PDB entry 7EGL | X-ray diffraction, 3.20 A resolution | chains A and B

[Chain A]
Name: Sodium-dependent bicarbonate transporter SbtA
Source organism: Synechocystis sp. (strain PCC 6803 / Kazusa)
Reference sequence: P73953 (P73953_SYNY3); residue numbers follow UniProt; this construct covers 1-374
Chain sequence (374 residues; row label = number of the first residue in the row):
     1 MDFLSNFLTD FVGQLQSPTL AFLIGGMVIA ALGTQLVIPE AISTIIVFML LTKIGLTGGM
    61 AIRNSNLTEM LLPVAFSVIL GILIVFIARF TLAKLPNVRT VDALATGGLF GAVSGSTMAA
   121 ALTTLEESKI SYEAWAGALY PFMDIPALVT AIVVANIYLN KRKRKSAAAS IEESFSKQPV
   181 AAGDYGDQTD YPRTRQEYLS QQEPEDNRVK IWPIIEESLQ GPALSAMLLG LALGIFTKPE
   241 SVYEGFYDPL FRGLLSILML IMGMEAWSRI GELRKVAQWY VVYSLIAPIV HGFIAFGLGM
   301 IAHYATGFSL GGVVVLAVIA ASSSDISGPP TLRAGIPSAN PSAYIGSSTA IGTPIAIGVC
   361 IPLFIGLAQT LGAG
Unresolved in the structure: 1, 170-207
Ion coordination: Na+: Phe110, Gly111, Ala112, Ile319, Ala320, Ser322
Ligand contacts: bicarbonate ion (BCT): Val113, Ser114, Gly115, Ser324, Asp325, Ile326, Ser327
Reported in the primary citation:
  - binding site for bicarbonate ion: Ser114, Ser324, Asp325, Ser327
  - Na+ coordination: Phe110, Gly111, Ala112, Ala320, Ser322
  - mutagenesis - E265A, R269A: unchanged binding to Membrane-associated protein SbtB (chain B)
  - mutagenesis - R333A: increased growth in response to C43(DE3)-Deltacan-SbtAB
  - mutagenesis - R333A: increased growth with Membrane-associated protein SbtB (chain B)

[Chain B]
Name: Membrane-associated protein SbtB
Source organism: Synechocystis sp. (strain PCC 6803 / Kazusa)
Reference sequence: P73954 (Y1513_SYNY3); residues 1-110 here = UniProt positions 1-110
Chain sequence (110 residues; each row starts with the number of its first residue):
     1 MAKPANKLVI VTEKILLKKI AKIIDESGAK GYTVMNTGGK GSRNVRSSGQ PNTSDIEANI
    61 KFEILTETRE MAEEIADRVA VKYFNDYAGI IYICSAEVLY GHTFCGPEGC
Unresolved in the structure: 1, 42-57
Disulfide bonds: Cys105-Cys110
Reported in the primary citation:
  - mutagenesis - V45L: unchanged binding to Sodium-dependent bicarbonate transporter SbtA (chain A)
  - mutagenesis - S47Q: abolished binding to Sodium-dependent bicarbonate transporter SbtA (chain A)
  - mutagenesis - S42A/R43A, R46A: decreased binding to Sodium-dependent bicarbonate transporter SbtA (chain A)
  - mutagenesis - S47Q: increased growth in response to C43(DE3)-Deltacan-SbtAB
  - mutagenesis - E13D, S42A/R43A, R46A, S47Q: increased growth with Sodium-dependent bicarbonate transporter SbtA (chain A)

[Interface between chain A and chain B]
Pairs across the interface (6):
  Arg333(A) - Glu13(B)  salt bridge
  Arg333(A) - Asp86(B)  hydrogen bond (side chain-backbone)
  Arg333(A) - Tyr87(B)  hydrogen bond (backbone-side chain)
  Ala334(A) - Tyr87(B)
  Pro337(A) - Asp86(B)
  Pro337(A) - Tyr87(B)
Also at the interface, not in a pair above, chain A (4 interface residues in all): Ser338
Also at the interface, not in a pair above, chain B (4 interface residues in all): Ile15
The authors on this interface:
  - hot spots on chain A (mutagenesis) - R333A: abolished binding to Membrane-associated protein SbtB (chain B)
  - hot spots on chain B (mutagenesis) - E13D: decreased binding to Sodium-dependent bicarbonate transporter SbtA (chain A)

[In short]
The chain A/chain B interface involves 4 residues from each chain; the contacts include 2 hydrogen bonds and 1
salt bridge. Polar contacts include Arg333(A)-Glu13(B), Arg333(A)-Asp86(B) and Arg333(A)-Tyr87(B). From the
paper: a binding site for bicarbonate ion at Ser114(A), Ser324(A) and Asp325(A) among others; E13D, S42A/R43A
and R46A of chain B, among others, increase growth with Sodium-dependent bicarbonate transporter SbtA (chain
A); 8 substitutions were tested in all.
Chain A is Sodium-dependent bicarbonate transporter SbtA and chain B is Membrane-associated protein SbtB, both
from Synechocystis sp. (strain PCC 6803 / Kazusa); the structure, Bicarbonate transporter complex SbtA-SbtB
bound to HCO3-, was determined by X-ray diffraction, deposited together with 7EGK.
